PDB entry 7EBZ | electron microscopy, 3.09 A resolution | chains B and E of the 6 polymer chains in the assembly

== Chain B ==
Protein: Capsid protein VP2
Organism: Human enterovirus D68
Reference sequence: A0A097BW12 (A0A097BW12_HED68); residues 1-248 here correspond to UniProt positions 70-317 (UniProt number = residue number + 69)
Chain sequence (248 residues; row label = number of the first residue in the row):
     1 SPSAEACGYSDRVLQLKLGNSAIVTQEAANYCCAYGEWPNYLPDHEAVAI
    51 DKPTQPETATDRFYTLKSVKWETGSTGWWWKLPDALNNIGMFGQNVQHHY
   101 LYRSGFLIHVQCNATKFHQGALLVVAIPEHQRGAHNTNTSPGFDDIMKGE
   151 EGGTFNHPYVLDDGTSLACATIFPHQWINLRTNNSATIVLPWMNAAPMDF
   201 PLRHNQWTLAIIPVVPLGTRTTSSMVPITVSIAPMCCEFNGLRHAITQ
Unresolved in the structure: 1-8, 248

== Chain E ==
Protein: Fab 2H12 heavy chain
Organism: Mus musculus
Notes: antibody fragment or engineered binder
Chain sequence (216 residues; numbered 1 to 216; the number before each row is that of its first residue):
     1 QVQLQQPGAELVMPGASVKMSCKASGYTFTDYWMHWVKQRPGQGLEWIGA
    51 IDTSDSYTTYNRKFKGKATLTVDESSSTAYMQLISLTSEDSAVYYCARGG
   101 GGNSPFAYWGQGTLVTVSAAKTTAPSVYPLAPVCGDTTGSSVTLGCLVKG
   151 YFPEPVTLTWNSGSLSSGVHTFPAVLQSDLYTLSSSVTVTSSTWPSQSIT
   201 CNVAHPASSTKVDKKI
Unresolved in the structure: 120-216
Disulfides: C22-C96

== How chain B and chain E interact ==
Residue-residue contacts (17; chain B residue first):
  H135(B) with W33(E), hydrogen bond (backbone-side chain); D52(E), salt bridge; S54(E), hydrogen bond
  N136(B) with D31(E), hydrogen bond (side chain-backbone); Y32(E); W33(E); G100(E); G101(E), hydrogen bond (backbone-backbone)
  T137(B) with G101(E)
  N138(B) with G101(E), hydrogen bond (side chain-backbone)
  D144(B) with K65(E), salt bridge
  D145(B) with Y57(E), hydrogen bond; T59(E), hydrogen bond
  N156(B) with D55(E); Y57(E)
  H157(B) with S54(E); D55(E)
Interface residues without a listed pair, chain E (13 interface residues in all): R62, G102

== Summary ==
Chain B and chain E form an interface of 8 and 13 residues respectively; the contacts include 7 hydrogen bonds
and 2 salt bridges. Polar contacts include H135(B)-D52(E), D144(B)-K65(E) and H135(B)-W33(E).
Here chain B is Capsid protein VP2 (Human enterovirus D68) and chain E is Fab 2H12 heavy chain (Mus musculus).
Entry 7EBZ (EV-D68 in complex with 2H12 Fab (state S1)) was determined by electron microscopy together with
7EBR and 7ECY from the same study.
